Entry 6OEQ (electron microscopy, 4.30 A resolution (low resolution: residue-level contacts below are approximate; hydrogen-bond / salt-bridge calls are withheld)); this record covers chains A and F of the 8 polymer chains in the assembly.

# Chain A
Molecule: V(D)J recombination-activating protein 1
Organism: Mus musculus
Notes: EC 3.1.-.-, 2.3.2.27
UniProt: P15919 (RAG1_MOUSE); residue numbers follow UniProt; this construct covers 1-1040
Amino-acid sequence (1040 residues; numbered 1 to 1040; the number before each row is that of its first residue):
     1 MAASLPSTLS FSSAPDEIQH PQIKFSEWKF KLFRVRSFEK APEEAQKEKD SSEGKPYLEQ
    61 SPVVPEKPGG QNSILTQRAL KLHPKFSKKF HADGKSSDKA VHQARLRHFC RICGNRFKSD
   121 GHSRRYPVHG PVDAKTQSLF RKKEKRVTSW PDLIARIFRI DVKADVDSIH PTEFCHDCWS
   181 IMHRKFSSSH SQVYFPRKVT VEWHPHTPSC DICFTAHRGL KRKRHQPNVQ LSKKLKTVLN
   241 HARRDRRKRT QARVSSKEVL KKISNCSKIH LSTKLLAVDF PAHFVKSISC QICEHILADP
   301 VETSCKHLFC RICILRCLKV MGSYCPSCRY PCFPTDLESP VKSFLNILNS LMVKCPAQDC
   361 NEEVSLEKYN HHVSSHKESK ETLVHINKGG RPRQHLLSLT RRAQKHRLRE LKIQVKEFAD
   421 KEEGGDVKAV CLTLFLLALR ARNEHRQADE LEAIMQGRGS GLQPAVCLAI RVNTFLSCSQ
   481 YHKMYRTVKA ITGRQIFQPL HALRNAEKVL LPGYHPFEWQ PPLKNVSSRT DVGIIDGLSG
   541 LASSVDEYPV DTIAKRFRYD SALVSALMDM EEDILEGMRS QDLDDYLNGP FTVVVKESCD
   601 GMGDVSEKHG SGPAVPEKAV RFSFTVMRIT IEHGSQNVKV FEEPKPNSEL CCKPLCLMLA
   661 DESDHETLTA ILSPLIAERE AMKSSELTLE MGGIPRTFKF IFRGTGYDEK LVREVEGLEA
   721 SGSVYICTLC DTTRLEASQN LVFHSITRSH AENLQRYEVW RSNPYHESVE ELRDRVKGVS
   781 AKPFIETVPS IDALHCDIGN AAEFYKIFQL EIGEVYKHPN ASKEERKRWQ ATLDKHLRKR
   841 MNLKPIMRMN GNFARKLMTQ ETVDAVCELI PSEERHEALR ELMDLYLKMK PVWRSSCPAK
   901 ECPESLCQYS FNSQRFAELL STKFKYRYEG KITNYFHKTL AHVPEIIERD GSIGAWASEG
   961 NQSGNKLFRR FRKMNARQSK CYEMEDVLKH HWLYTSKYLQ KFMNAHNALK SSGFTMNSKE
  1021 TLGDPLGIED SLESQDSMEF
Not modelled in the structure: 1-399, 958-960, 1009-1040
Sequence notes: engineered mutation Gln-962 (Glu in P15919)
Swiss-Prot annotation at these positions:
  - zinc finger: Cys-290 to Arg-329 (RING-type), Leu-351 to Lys-380 (RAG1-type)
  - DNA-binding region: Gly-389 to Gln-456 (NBD)
  - binding site (Zn(2+)): Cys-266, His-270, Cys-290, Cys-293, His-295, Cys-305, His-307, Cys-310, Cys-313, Cys-325, Cys-328, Cys-355, Cys-360, His-372, His-376
  - binding site (a divalent metal cation): Asp-600, Asp-708
  - site: Trp-893 (Essential for DNA hairpin formation, participates in base-stacking interactions near the cleavage site)
  - cross-link: Lys-233 (Glycyl lysine isopeptide (Lys-Gly) (interchain with G-Cter in ubiquitin))
Metal / ion sites: Zn2+: Cys-727, Cys-730, His-937, His-942
From the paper describing this entry:
  - mutagenesis - E962Q: abolished catalytic activity (citing earlier work)
  - mutagenesis - R848A: increased catalytic activity

# Chain F
Molecule: 50-nt DNA strand
Sequence (50 nucleotides; numbered 1 to 50; the number before each row is that of its first residue):
     1 CGGGTTTTTG TTAAGGGCTG TATCACTGTG TAAGACAGGC CAGATCCAGG
Not modelled in the structure: 47-50

# How chain A and chain F interact
Pairs across the interface (9):
  Arg-446(A) / DC18(F)
  Arg-446(A) / DT19(F)
  Met-602(A) / DT31(F)
  Met-847(A) / DG34(F)
  Arg-848(A) / DA32(F)
  Arg-848(A) / DA33(F)
  Arg-848(A) / DG34(F)
  Met-849(A) / DG34(F)
  Arg-969(A) / DG30(F)
Interface residues without a listed pair, chain A (10 interface residues in all): Gly-603, Ile-798, Gln-962, Asn-965

# Overview
10 residues of chain A face 7 of chain F across their interface. Cys-727(A), Cys-730(A), His-937(A) and
His-942(A) coordinate Zn2+. From UniProt: a DNA-binding region, 15 Zn2+-binding residues and divalent metal
cation-binding residues Asp-600(A) and Asp-708(A) on chain A. From the paper: E962Q of chain A abolishes
catalytic activity; R848A of chain A increases catalytic activity.
Chain A is V(D)J recombination-activating protein 1 (Mus musculus) and chain F is a 50-nt DNA strand; the
structure, Cryo-EM structure of mouse RAG1/2 12RSS-PRC/23RSS-NFC complex (DNA1), was determined by electron
microscopy together with 6OEM, 6OEN, 6OEO, 6OEP, 6OER and 6V0V from the same study.
